PDB entry 5A51 | X-ray diffraction, 1.60 A resolution | chain A

Chain A:
Name: At3g17980
Source organism: Arabidopsis thaliana
UniProtKB: Q9LVH4 (Q9LVH4_ARATH); residues 18-194 here correspond to UniProt positions 1-177 (UniProt number = residue number - 17)
Amino-acid sequence (177 residues; numbered 18 to 194; the number before each row is that of its first residue):
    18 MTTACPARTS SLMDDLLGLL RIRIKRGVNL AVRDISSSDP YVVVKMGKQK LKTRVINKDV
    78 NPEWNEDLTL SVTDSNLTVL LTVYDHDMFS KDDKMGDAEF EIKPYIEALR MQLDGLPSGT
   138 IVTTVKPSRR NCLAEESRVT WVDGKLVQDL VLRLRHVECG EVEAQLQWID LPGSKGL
Disordered / not traced: 18-29
Curated features (UniProtKB/Swiss-Prot):
  - binding site (Ca(2+)): Arg-50, Asp-51, Asp-56, Asp-102, His-103, Asp-104, Asp-110
Ion coordination: Ca2+ site 1: Arg-50, Asp-51, Asp-102, Asp-104; Ca2+ site 2: Asp-51, Asp-56, Asp-102, His-103, Asp-104
What the authors report for this chain:
  - binding site for phosphoserine: Tyr-58, Lys-67, Lys-69, Tyr-101, Asp-109
  - specificity-determining residues: Val-60, Asp-109
  - binding site for phosphoserine: Met-105 (proposed by the authors, not directly observed)
  - mutagenesis - D102A/D104A: abolished binding to phospholipid

Overview:
Arg-50, Asp-51, Asp-102 and Asp-104 coordinate Ca2+ site 1. Asp-51, Asp-56, Asp-102, His-103 and Asp-104 form
the Ca2+ site 2. UniProt lists 7 Ca2+-binding residues. From the paper: a binding site for phosphoserine at
Tyr-58, Lys-67 and Lys-69 among others; D102A/D104A abolish binding to phospholipid.
Chain A is At3g17980 (Arabidopsis thaliana); the structure, The crystal structure of Arabidopsis thaliana CAR4
in complex with two calcium ions and phophatidyl serine, was determined by X-ray diffraction, deposited
together with 5A4X, 5A50 and 5A52.
